6OPA - chains G and S of the 8 polymer chains in the assembly; structure by X-ray diffraction, 4.08 A resolution (low resolution: residue-level contacts below are approximate; hydrogen-bond / salt-bridge calls are withheld).

Chain G:
Name: Envelope glycoprotein gp160
From: Human immunodeficiency virus 1
Reference sequence: Q2N0S6 (Q2N0S6_9HIV1); the construct lacks a stretch of the UniProt sequence and is renumbered around it, so the offset changes along the chain: 31-134 = UniProt 30-133; 143-185 = UniProt 134-176; 189-309 = UniProt 188-308; 312-321 = UniProt 309-318; 2 more segments
Amino-acid sequence (475 residues; row label = number of the first residue in the row; note: 14 numbers in that range are skipped by the numbering (no residue carries them; nothing is unmodelled there); a row labelled like 185A-185K holds insertion residues (185A, then the next letters in order)):
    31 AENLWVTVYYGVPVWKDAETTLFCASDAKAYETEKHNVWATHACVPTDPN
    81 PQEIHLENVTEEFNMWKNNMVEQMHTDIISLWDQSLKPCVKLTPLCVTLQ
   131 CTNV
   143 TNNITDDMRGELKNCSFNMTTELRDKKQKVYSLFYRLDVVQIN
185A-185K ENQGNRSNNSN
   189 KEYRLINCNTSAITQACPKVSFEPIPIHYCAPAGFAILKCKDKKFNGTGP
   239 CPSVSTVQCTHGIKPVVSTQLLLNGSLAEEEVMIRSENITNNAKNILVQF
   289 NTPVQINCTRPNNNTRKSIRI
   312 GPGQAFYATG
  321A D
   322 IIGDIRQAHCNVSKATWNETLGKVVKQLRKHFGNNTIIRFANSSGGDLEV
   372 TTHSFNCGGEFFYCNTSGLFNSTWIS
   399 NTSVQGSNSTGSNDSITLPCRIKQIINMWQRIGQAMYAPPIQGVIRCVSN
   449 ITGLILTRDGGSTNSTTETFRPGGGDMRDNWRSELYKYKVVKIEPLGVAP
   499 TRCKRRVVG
Disordered / not traced: 31, 59-66, 143-152, 185A-185K, 354-358, 399-410, 507
Disulfide bonds: Cys54-Cys74, Cys119-Cys205, Cys126-Cys196, Cys131-Cys157, Cys218-Cys247, Cys228-Cys239, Cys296-Cys331, Cys378-Cys445, Cys385-Cys418
Glycans and other covalent adducts: glycan linked to Asn88, Asn197, Asn301, Asn332; N-acetylglucosamine (NAG) linked to Asn133, Asn156, Asn160, Asn234, Asn262, Asn276, Asn295, Asn363, Asn448
Construct notes: conflict Asn332 (Thr330 in Q2N0S6), Cys501 (Ala498 in Q2N0S6)
What the authors report for this chain:
  - post-translational modification sites: Asn197, Asn234, Asn276

Chain S:
Name: Fab NC-Cow1 heavy chain
From: Homo sapiens
Notes: antibody fragment or engineered binder
Amino-acid sequence (272 residues; row label = number of the first residue in the row; a row labelled like 82A-82C holds insertion residues (82A, then the next letters in order)):
     1 QVQLRESGPSLMKPSQTLSLTCTVSGSSLNDKSVGWVRQAPGKALQWLGS
    51 VDTSGNTDYNPGLKSRLSITKDNSKSRISLTV
82A-82C TGM
    83 TTEDSATYYCITAHQKTNKKECPEDYTYNPRCPQQYGWSDCDCMGDRFGG
   133 YCRQDGCSNYIHRSTYEWYVSAWGQGLLVTVSSASTKGPSVFPLAPSSKS
   183 TSGGTAALGCLVKDYFPEPVTVSWNSGALTSGVHTFPAVLQSSGLYSLSS
   233 VVTVPSSSLGTQTYICNVNHKPSNTKVDKRVEPKSCD
Disordered / not traced: 166-269
Disulfide bonds: Cys22-Cys92, Cys104-Cys125, Cys114-Cys134, Cys123-Cys139

How chain G and chain S interact:
Residue-residue contacts (40; chain G residue first):
  Gln258(G) - Arg135(S)
  Asn279(G) - Asp107(S)
  Asn280(G) - Tyr108(S)
  Ala281(G) - Asp107(S)
  Ala281(G) - Tyr108(S)
  Ala281(G) - Arg129(S)
  Lys282(G) - Asp107(S)
  Asn283(G) - Arg129(S)
  Ser364(G) - Arg135(S)
  Ser365(G) - Gln136(S)
  Gly366(G) - Trp120(S)
  Gly366(G) - Cys134(S)
  Gly366(G) - Arg135(S)
  Gly366(G) - Gln136(S)
  Gly367(G) - Tyr118(S)
  Gly367(G) - Trp120(S)
  Asp368(G) - Arg113(S)
  Asp368(G) - Gln117(S)
  Asp368(G) - Tyr118(S)
  Asp368(G) - Tyr133(S)
  Asp368(G) - Cys134(S)
  Glu370(G) - Tyr133(S)
  Val371(G) - Tyr133(S)
  Val371(G) - Cys134(S)
  Val371(G) - Arg135(S)
  Thr372(G) - Arg135(S)
  Met426(G) - Tyr133(S)
  Thr455(G) - Arg129(S)
  Thr455(G) - Asp137(S)
  Arg456(G) - Asp137(S)
  Asp457(G) - Asp137(S)
  Arg469(G) - Gln136(S)
  Arg469(G) - Asp137(S)
  Pro470(G) - Arg135(S)
  Gly471(G) - Arg135(S)
  Gly473(G) - Arg129(S)
  Gly473(G) - Phe130(S)
  Gly473(G) - Gly131(S)
  Gly473(G) - Tyr133(S)
  Asp474(G) - Arg129(S)
Other interface residues (no listed pair), chain G (27 interface residues in all): Asn425, Arg429, Gly472, Asp477
The authors on this interface:
  - epitope / paratope residues, chain G: Asn280(G), Asn283(G), Asp368(G)

Summary:
Chain G and chain S form an interface of 27 and 14 residues respectively. Covalently linked
N-acetylglucosamine: at Asn88(G), Asn133(G), Asn156(G), Asn160(G), Asn197(G) and Asn234(G) and 7 more. The
paper reports epitope/paratope residues Asn280(G), Asn283(G) and Asp368(G); modification sites Asn197(G),
Asn234(G) and Asn276(G).
Here chain G is Envelope glycoprotein gp160 (Human immunodeficiency virus 1) and chain S is Fab NC-Cow1 heavy
chain (Homo sapiens). Entry 6OPA (Crystal structure of bovine Fab NC-Cow1 in complex with HIV-1 BG505
SOSIP.664, and human Fabs 35022 ...) was determined by X-ray diffraction (same publication as 6PW6 and 6OO0).
